Entry 6AT5 (X-ray diffraction, 1.50 A resolution); this record covers chains A and B of the 3 polymer chains in the assembly.

# Chain A
Protein: HLA class I histocompatibility antigen, B-7 alpha chain
From: Homo sapiens
UniProt: P01889 (1B07_HUMAN); residues -23 to 338 here correspond to UniProt positions 1-362 (UniProt number = residue number + 24)
Amino-acid sequence (362 residues; each row starts with the number of its first residue; numbers below 1 keep their minus sign (Met-23 is residue -23)):
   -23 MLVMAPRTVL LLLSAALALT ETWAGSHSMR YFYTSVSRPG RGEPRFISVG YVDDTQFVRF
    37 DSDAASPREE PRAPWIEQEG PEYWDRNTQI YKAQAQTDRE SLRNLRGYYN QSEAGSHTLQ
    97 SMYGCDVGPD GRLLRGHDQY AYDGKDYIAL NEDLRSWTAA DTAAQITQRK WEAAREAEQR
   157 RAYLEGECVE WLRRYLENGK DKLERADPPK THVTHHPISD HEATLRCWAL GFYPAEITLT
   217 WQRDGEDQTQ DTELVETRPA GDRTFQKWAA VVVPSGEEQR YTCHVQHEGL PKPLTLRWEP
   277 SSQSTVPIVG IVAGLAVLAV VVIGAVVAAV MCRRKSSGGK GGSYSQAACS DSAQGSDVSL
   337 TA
Unresolved in the structure: -23 to 0, 276-338
Cystine bridges: Cys101-Cys164, Cys203-Cys259

# Chain B
Protein: Beta-2-microglobulin
From: Homo sapiens
UniProt: P61769 (B2MG_HUMAN); residues -19 to 99 here correspond to UniProt positions 1-119 (UniProt number = residue number + 20)
Amino-acid sequence (119 residues; numbered -19 to 99; the number before each row is that of its first residue; numbers below 1 keep their minus sign (Met-19 is residue -19)):
   -19 MSRSVALAVL ALLSLSGLEA IQRTPKIQVY SRHPAENGKS NFLNCYVSGF HPSDIEVDLL
    41 KNGERIEKVE HSDLSFSKDW SFYLLYYTEF TPTEKDEYAC RVNHVTLSQP KIVKWDRDM
Unresolved in the structure: -19 to 0
Cystine bridges: Cys25-Cys80

# Chain A / chain B interface
Residue-residue contacts (56):
  Phe8(A) with Phe56(B)
  Tyr9(A) with Phe56(B)
  Thr10(A) with Phe56(B); Phe62(B)
  Val12(A) with Ser33(B)
  Ile23(A) with Leu54(B), hydrophobic
  Val25(A) with Asp53(B); Leu54(B); Ser55(B)
  Tyr27(A) with Ser55(B); Tyr63(B), hydrogen bond
  Gln32(A) with Asp53(B), hydrogen bond
  Arg35(A) with Asp53(B), salt bridge
  Arg48(A) with Asp53(B), salt bridge
  Gln96(A) with His31(B), hydrogen bond; Phe56(B); Trp60(B), hydrogen bond (side chain-backbone); Phe62(B)
  Ser97(A) with Phe56(B)
  Met98(A) with Trp60(B), hydrophobic
  Gln115(A) with Trp60(B)
  Tyr116(A) with Trp60(B)
  Ala117(A) with Trp60(B), hydrophobic
  Asp119(A) with His31(B)
  Gly120(A) with Arg3(B), hydrogen bond (backbone-side chain); His31(B); Trp60(B)
  Asp122(A) with Trp60(B), hydrogen bond
  His192(A) with Asp98(B), salt bridge
  Arg202(A) with Asp98(B), hydrogen bond (side chain-backbone)
  Trp204(A) with Asp98(B); Met99(B)
  Leu206(A) with Pro14(B), hydrophobic
  Val231(A) with Gln8(B)
  Glu232(A) with Lys6(B), salt bridge; Gln8(B), hydrogen bond (backbone-side chain); Tyr26(B); Ser28(B), hydrogen bond
  Thr233(A) with Tyr26(B)
  Arg234(A) with Gln8(B), hydrogen bond; Tyr10(B); Tyr26(B); Met99(B), hydrogen bond (side chain-backbone)
  Pro235(A) with Tyr10(B), hydrogen bond (backbone-side chain); Asn24(B); Tyr26(B); Leu65(B)
  Ala236(A) with Arg12(B), hydrogen bond (backbone-side chain); Asn24(B), hydrogen bond (backbone-side chain)
  Gly237(A) with Arg12(B), hydrogen bond (backbone-side chain)
  Asp238(A) with Arg12(B); His13(B), salt bridge
  Gln242(A) with Tyr10(B); Ser11(B), hydrogen bond (side chain-backbone); Arg12(B), hydrogen bond (side chain-backbone)
  Trp244(A) with Met99(B), hydrogen bond (side chain-backbone)
Interface residues without a listed pair, chain A (35 interface residues in all): Arg17, Thr94
Interface residues without a listed pair, chain B (28 interface residues in all): Ile1, Asp34, Ser57, Lys58, Asp59

# In short
35 residues of chain A face 28 of chain B across their interface, with 18 hydrogen bonds and 5 salt bridges.
Polar pairs include Arg35(A)-Asp53(B), Arg48(A)-Asp53(B) and His192(A)-Asp98(B).
Here chain A is HLA class I histocompatibility antigen, B-7 alpha chain and chain B is Beta-2-microglobulin,
both from Homo sapiens. Entry 6AT5 (Crystal structure of HLA-B*07:02 in complex with an NY-ESO-1 peptide) was
determined by X-ray diffraction, deposited together with 6AT6, 6AVF and 6AVG.
